PDB entry 5J9P | X-ray diffraction, 2.85 A resolution | chains A and B of the 3 polymer chains in the assembly

[Chain A]
Name: Fab
Organism: Mus musculus
Notes: antibody fragment or engineered binder
Sequence (219 residues; each row starts with the number of its first residue):
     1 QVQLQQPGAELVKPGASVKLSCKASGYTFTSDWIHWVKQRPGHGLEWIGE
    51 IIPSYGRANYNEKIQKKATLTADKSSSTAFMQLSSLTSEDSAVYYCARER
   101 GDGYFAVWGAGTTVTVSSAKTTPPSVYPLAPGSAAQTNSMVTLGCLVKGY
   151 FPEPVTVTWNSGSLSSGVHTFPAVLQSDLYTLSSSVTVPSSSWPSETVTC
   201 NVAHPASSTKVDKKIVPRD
Disulfides: C22-C96, C145-C200

[Chain B]
Name: Fab
Organism: Mus musculus
Notes: antibody fragment or engineered binder
Sequence (212 residues; numbered 1 to 212; the number before each row is that of its first residue):
     1 DILLTQSPAILSVSPGERVSFSCRASQSIGTDIHWYQQRTNGSPRLLIKY
    51 ASESISGIPSRFSGSGSGTDFTLSINSVESEDIANYYCQQSNRWPFTFGS
   101 GTKLEIKRADAAPTVSIFPPSSEQLTSGGASVVCFLNNFYPKDINVKWKI
   151 DGSERQNGVLNSWTDQDSKDSTYSMSSTLTLTKDEYERHNSYTCEATHKT
   201 STSPIVKSFNRN
Disulfides: C23-C88, C134-C194

[Chain A / chain B interface]
Pairs across the interface (80; chain A residue first):
  H35(A) with F96(B)
  Q39(A) with Q38(B), hydrogen bond; Y87(B)
  H43(A) with Y87(B)
  G44(A) with Y87(B)
  L45(A) with P44(B), hydrophobic; Y87(B); F98(B)
  W47(A) with W94(B), hydrophobic; P95(B), hydrophobic; F96(B)
  E50(A) with W94(B), hydrogen bond
  N59(A) with W94(B)
  Y60(A) with W94(B)
  K63(A) with D1(B)
  Y95(A) with Q38(B), hydrogen bond; G42(B), hydrogen bond (side chain-backbone); S43(B); P44(B)
  E99(A) with F96(B)
  D102(A) with Y50(B), hydrogen bond (backbone-side chain)
  G103(A) with Q89(B), hydrogen bond (backbone-side chain); S91(B); F96(B)
  Y104(A) with H34(B); Y36(B); L46(B), hydrophobic; K49(B), hydrogen bond; Y50(B), hydrophobic
  F105(A) with Y36(B), hydrogen bond (backbone-side chain); L46(B); Q89(B); F98(B), hydrophobic
  W108(A) with Y36(B); P44(B); F98(B), hydrophobic
  G109(A) with S43(B)
  Y127(A) with S121(B); E123(B); Q124(B); S127(B)
  P128(A) with S121(B); E123(B)
  L129(A) with F118(B); V133(B), hydrophobic
  A130(A) with F118(B); P119(B)
  P131(A) with F118(B)
  G132(A) with P119(B)
  T142(A) with F118(B)
  L146(A) with Q124(B); S131(B)
  K148(A) with S131(B); T180(B)
  S165(A) with K169(B), hydrogen bond (backbone-side chain)
  V168(A) with K169(B), hydrogen bond (backbone-side chain)
  H169(A) with N137(B); N138(B), hydrogen bond; D167(B), salt bridge; S174(B), hydrogen bond
  T170(A) with T164(B)
  F171(A) with F135(B), hydrophobic; N137(B); S162(B); T164(B); S174(B); M175(B); S176(B)
  P172(A) with S162(B), hydrogen bond (backbone-side chain); W163(B); T164(B)
  V174(A) with L160(B), hydrophobic; N161(B)
  Q176(A) with L160(B)
  S183(A) with F135(B)
  S184(A) with F135(B)
  S185(A) with F135(B); N137(B)
  R218(A) with P119(B); P120(B), hydrogen bond (side chain-backbone)
Other interface residues (no listed pair), chain A (45 interface residues in all): V37, N61, A106, L143, G144, G167
Other interface residues (no listed pair), chain B (42 interface residues in all): S116, T178

[Overview]
The interface between chain A and chain B involves 45 residues on one side and 42 on the other, with 14
hydrogen bonds and 1 salt bridge. Among the polar pairs are H169(A)-D167(B), Q39(A)-Q38(B) and E50(A)-W94(B).
Here chain A is Fab and chain B is Fab, both from Mus musculus. Entry 5J9P (KcsA in vitro) was determined by
X-ray diffraction.
